PDB entry 8U3B | electron microscopy, 3.23 A resolution | chains D and 1 of the 11 polymer chains in the assembly

Chain D:
Molecule: DNA-directed RNA polymerase subunit beta'
From: Escherichia coli
Notes: EC 2.7.7.6
UniProt: P0A8T7 (RPOC_ECOLI); residues 1-1407 here = UniProt positions 1-1407
Sequence (1407 residues; each row starts with the number of its first residue):
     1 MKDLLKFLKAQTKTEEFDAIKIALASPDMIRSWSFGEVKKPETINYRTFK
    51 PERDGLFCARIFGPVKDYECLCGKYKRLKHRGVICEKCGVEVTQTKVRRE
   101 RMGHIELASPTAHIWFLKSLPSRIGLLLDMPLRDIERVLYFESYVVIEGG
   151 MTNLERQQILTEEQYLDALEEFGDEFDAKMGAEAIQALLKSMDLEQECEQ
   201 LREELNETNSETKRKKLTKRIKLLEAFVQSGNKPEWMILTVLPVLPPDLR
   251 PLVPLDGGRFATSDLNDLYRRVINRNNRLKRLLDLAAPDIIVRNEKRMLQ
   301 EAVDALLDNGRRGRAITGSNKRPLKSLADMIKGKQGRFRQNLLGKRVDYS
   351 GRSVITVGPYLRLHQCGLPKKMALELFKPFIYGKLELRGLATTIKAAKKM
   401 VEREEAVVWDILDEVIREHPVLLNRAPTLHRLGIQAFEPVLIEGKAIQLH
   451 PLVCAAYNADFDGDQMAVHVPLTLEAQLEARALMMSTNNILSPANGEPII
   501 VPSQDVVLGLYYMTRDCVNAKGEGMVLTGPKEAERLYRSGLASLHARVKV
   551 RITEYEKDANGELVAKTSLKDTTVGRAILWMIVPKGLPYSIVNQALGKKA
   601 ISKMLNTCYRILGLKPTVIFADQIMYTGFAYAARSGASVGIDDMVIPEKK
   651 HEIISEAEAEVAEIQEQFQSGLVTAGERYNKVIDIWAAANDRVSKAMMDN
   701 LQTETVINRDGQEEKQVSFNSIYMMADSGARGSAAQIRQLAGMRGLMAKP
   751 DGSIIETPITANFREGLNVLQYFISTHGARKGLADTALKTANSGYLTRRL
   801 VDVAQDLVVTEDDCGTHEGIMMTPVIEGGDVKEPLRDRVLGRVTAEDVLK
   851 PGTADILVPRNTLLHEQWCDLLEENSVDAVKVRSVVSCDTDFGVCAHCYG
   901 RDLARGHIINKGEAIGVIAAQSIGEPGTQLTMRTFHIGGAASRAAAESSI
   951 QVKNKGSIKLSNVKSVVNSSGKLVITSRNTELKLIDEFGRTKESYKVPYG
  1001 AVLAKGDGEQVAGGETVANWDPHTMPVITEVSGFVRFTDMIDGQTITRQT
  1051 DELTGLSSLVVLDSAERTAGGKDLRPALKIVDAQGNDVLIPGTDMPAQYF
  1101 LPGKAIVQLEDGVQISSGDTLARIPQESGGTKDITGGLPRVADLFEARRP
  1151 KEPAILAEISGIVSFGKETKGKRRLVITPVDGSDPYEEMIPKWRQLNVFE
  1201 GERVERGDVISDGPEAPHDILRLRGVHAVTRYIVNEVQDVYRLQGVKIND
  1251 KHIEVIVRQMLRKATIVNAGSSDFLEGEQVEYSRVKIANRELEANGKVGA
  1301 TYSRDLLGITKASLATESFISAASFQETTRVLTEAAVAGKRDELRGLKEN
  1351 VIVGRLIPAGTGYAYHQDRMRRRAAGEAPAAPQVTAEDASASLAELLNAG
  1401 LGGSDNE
Unresolved in the structure: 1-14, 933-944, 1128-1133, 1377-1407
Curated features (UniProtKB/Swiss-Prot):
  - binding site (Zn(2+)): Cys70, Cys72, Cys85, Cys88, Cys814, Cys888, Cys895, Cys898
  - binding site (Mg(2+)): Asp460, Asp462, Asp464
  - modified residue: Lys983 (N6-acetyllysine)
  - mutagenesis: Gln504 (Q504P: Resistant to antibiotics salinamide A and B), Asn690 (N690D: Resistant to antibiotics salinamide A and B), Met697 (M697V: Resistant to antibiotics salinamide A and B), Ala735 (A735T: Resistant to antibiotics salinamide A and B), Arg738 (R738C/H/P/S: Resistant to antibiotics salinamide A and B), Ala748 (A748E: Resistant to antibiotics salinamide A and B), Pro758 (P758S/T: Resistant to antibiotics salinamide A and B), Phe763 (F763C: Resistant to antibiotics salinamide A and B), Ser775 (S775A: Resistant to antibiotics salinamide A and B), Ala779 (A779T/V: Resistant to antibiotics salinamide A and B), Arg780 (R780C: Resistant to antibiotics salinamide A and B), Gly782 (G782A/C: Resistant to antibiotics salinamide A and B), 1 further mutagenesis entry in UniProt
Bound ions: Zn2+ site 1: Cys70, Cys72, Cys85, Cys88; Mg2+: Asp460, Asp462 (shared with 1 residue of chain 3); Zn2+ site 2: Cys814, Cys888, Cys895, Cys898

Chain 1:
Molecule: 69-nt DNA strand
Sequence (69 nucleotides; numbered 7 to 75; the number before each row is that of its first residue):
     7 AGTAACCAATAAATGGTATTTAAAATGCAAATTATCAGGCGTACCCTCTT
    57 TGCGAATTCGCGGCAGCGG

Interface between chain D and chain 1:
Contacting residue pairs - 6 pairs, chain D then chain 1:
  Tyr46(D) - DA43(1)  hydrogen bond to the phosphate
  Arg47(D) - DA43(1)  salt bridge to the phosphate
  Arg133(D) - DG72(1)  salt bridge to the phosphate
  Arg1148(D) - DG68(1)  phosphate contact
  Lys1170(D) - DG75(1)  phosphate contact
  Lys1311(D) - DG69(1)  salt bridge to the phosphate
Interface residues without a listed pair, chain D (8 interface residues in all): Gly310, Arg314
Interface residues without a listed pair, chain 1 (10 interface residues in all): DC42, DG58, DA61, DC67, DA71

Overview:
The interface between chain D and chain 1 involves 8 residues on one side and 10 on the other, with 1 hydrogen
bond and 3 salt bridges. Among the polar pairs are Tyr46(D)-DA43(1), Arg47(D)-DA43(1) and Arg133(D)-DG72(1).
Chain D is DNA-directed RNA polymerase subunit beta' (Escherichia coli) and chain 1 is a 69-nt DNA strand; the
structure, Cryo-EM structure of E. coli NarL-transcription activation complex at 3.2A, was determined by
electron microscopy.
